Entry 6D3Y (X-ray diffraction, 1.32 A resolution); this record covers chains A and C.

Chain A:
Molecule: Plasminogen
Source organism: Homo sapiens
Notes: EC 3.4.21.7
UniProt: P00747 (PLMN_HUMAN); residues 545-791 here correspond to UniProt positions 564-810 (UniProt number = residue number + 19)
Chain sequence (247 residues; numbered 545 to 791; the number before each row is that of its first residue):
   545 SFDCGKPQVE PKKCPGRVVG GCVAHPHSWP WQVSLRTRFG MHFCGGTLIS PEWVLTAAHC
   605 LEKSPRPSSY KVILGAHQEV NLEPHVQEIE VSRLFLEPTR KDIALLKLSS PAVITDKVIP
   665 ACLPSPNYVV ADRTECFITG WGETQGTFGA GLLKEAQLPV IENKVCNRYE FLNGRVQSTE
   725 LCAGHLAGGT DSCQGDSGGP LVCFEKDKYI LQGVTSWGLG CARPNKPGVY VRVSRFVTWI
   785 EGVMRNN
Unresolved in the structure: 560-561
Curated features (UniProtKB/Swiss-Prot):
  - active site (Charge relay system): H603, D646, S741
  - site: R561, V562 (Cleavage)
  - modified residue (Phosphoserine): S578, S669
Cystine bridges: C548-C666, C558-C566, C588-C604, C680-C747, C710-C726, C737-C765

Chain C:
Molecule: Trypsin inhibitor 1
UniProt: Q4GWU5 (SFTI1_HELAN); residues 1-14 here correspond to UniProt positions 40-53 (UniProt number = residue number + 39)
Chain sequence (14 residues; numbered 1 to 14; the number before each row is that of its first residue):
     1 GRCTKSRPPI CFPD
Sequence notes: engineered mutation R7 (Ile46 in Q4GWU5)
Curated features (UniProtKB/Swiss-Prot):
  - site: K5, S6 (Reactive bond)
  - cross-link: G1 to D14 (Cyclopeptide (Gly-Asp))
Cystine bridges: C3-C11

Chain A / chain C interface:
Contacting residue pairs (37):
  M585(A) - R7(C)
  H586(A) - R7(C)  hydrogen bond (backbone-side chain)
  F587(A) - S6(C)
  F587(A) - R7(C)  hydrogen bond (backbone-backbone)
  C588(A) - S6(C)
  H603(A) - T4(C)
  H603(A) - S6(C)
  H603(A) - I10(C)
  R719(A) - R2(C)
  R719(A) - D14(C)  salt bridge
  D735(A) - K5(C)  salt bridge
  S736(A) - K5(C)  hydrogen bond
  C737(A) - K5(C)
  Q738(A) - T4(C)  hydrogen bond (side chain-backbone)
  Q738(A) - K5(C)
  Q738(A) - S6(C)
  Q738(A) - P9(C)
  G739(A) - K5(C)  hydrogen bond (backbone-backbone)
  G739(A) - S6(C)
  G739(A) - R7(C)
  D740(A) - K5(C)  hydrogen bond (backbone-backbone)
  S741(A) - K5(C)  hydrogen bond (backbone-backbone)
  S741(A) - S6(C)  hydrogen bond (side chain-backbone)
  T759(A) - K5(C)
  S760(A) - T4(C)
  S760(A) - K5(C)  hydrogen bond (backbone-backbone)
  W761(A) - R2(C)
  W761(A) - C3(C)
  W761(A) - T4(C)
  W761(A) - K5(C)
  G762(A) - G1(C)
  G762(A) - R2(C)
  G762(A) - C3(C)  hydrogen bond (backbone-backbone)
  G762(A) - K5(C)
  L763(A) - G1(C)
  L763(A) - R2(C)
  G772(A) - K5(C)
Interface residues without a listed pair, chain A (21 interface residues in all): E606, G764

Summary:
Chain A and chain C form an interface of 21 and 10 residues respectively; the contacts include 10 hydrogen
bonds and 2 salt bridges. Polar pairs include R719(A)-D14(C), D735(A)-K5(C) and H586(A)-R7(C). UniProt lists 3
active-site residues on chain A.
Here chain A is Plasminogen (Homo sapiens) and chain C is Trypsin inhibitor 1. Entry 6D3Y (Highly Potent and
Selective Plasmin Inhibitors Based on the Sunflower Trypsin Inhibitor-1 Scaffold Attenuate Fibrinolysis in
...) was determined by X-ray diffraction together with 6D3X, 6D3Z and 6D40 from the same study.
